PDB entry 3GTK | X-ray diffraction, 3.80 A resolution | chains B and R of the 13 polymer chains in the assembly

== Chain B ==
Name: DNA-directed RNA polymerase II subunit RPB2
Source organism: Saccharomyces cerevisiae
Notes: EC 2.7.7.6; fragment: DNA-directed RNA polymerase II 140 kDa polypeptide
UniProt: P08518 (RPB2_YEAST); numbering as in UniProt (aligned over 1-1224)
Amino-acid sequence (1224 residues; each row starts with the number of its first residue):
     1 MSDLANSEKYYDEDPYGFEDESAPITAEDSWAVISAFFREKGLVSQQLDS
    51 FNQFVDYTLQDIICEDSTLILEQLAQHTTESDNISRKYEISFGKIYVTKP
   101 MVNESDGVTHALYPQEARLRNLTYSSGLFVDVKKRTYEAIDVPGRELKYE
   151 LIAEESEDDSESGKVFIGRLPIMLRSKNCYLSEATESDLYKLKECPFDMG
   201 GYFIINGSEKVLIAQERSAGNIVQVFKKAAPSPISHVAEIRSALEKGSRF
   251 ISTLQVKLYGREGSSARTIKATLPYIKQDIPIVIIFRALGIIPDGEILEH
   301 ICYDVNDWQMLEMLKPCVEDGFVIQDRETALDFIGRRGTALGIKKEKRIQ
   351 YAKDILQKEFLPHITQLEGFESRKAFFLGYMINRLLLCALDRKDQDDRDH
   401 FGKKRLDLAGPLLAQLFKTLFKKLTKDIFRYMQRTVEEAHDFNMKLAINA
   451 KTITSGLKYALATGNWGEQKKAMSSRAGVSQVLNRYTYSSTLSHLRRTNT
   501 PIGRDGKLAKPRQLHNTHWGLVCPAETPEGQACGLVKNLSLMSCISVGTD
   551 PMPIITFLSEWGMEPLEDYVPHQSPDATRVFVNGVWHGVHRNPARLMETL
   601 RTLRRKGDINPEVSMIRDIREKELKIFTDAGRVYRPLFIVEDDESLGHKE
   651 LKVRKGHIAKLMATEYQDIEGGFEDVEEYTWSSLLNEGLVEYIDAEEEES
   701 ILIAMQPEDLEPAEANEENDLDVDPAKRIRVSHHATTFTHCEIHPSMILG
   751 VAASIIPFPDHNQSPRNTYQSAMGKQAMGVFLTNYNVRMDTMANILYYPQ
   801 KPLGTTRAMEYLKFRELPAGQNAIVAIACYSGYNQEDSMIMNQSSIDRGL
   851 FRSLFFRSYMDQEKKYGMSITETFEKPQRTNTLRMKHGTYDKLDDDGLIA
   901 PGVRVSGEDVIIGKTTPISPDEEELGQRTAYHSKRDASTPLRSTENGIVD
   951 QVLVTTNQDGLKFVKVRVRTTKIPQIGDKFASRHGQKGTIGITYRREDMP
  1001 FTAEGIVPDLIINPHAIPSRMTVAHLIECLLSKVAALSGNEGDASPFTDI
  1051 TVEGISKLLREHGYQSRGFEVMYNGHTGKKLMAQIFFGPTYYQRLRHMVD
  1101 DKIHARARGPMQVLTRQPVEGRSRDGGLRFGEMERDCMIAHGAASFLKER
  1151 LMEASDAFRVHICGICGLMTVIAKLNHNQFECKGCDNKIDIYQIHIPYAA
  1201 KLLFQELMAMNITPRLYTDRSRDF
Unresolved in the structure: 1-19, 135-163, 503-508, 920-932, 1221-1224
Metal / ion sites: Zn2+: Cys1163, Cys1166, Cys1182, Cys1185
From the paper describing this entry:
  - binding site for the 18-nt DNA/RNA hybrid strand (chain R): Glu529 to Gln531, Gln763, Arg766, Ser1019, Arg1020

== Chain R ==
Molecule: 18-nt DNA/RNA hybrid strand
Notes: fragment: RNA strand
Sequence (18 nucleotides; numbered 1 to 18; the number before each row is that of its first residue):
     1 AUCGAGAGGAUGCAGACG
Unresolved in the structure: 15-18

== Interface between chain B and chain R ==
Contacting residue pairs (23; chain B residue first):
  Lys471(B) - G4(R)  hydrogen bond to the sugar
  Gln481(B) - G6(R)  hydrogen bond to the phosphate
  Gln481(B) - A7(R)  sugar contact
  Glu529(B) - G9(R)  phosphate contact
  Glu529(B) - A10(R)  phosphate contact
  Glu529(B) - G12(R)  base contact
  Gly530(B) - G12(R)  base contact
  Gln531(B) - G8(R)  base contact
  Gln763(B) - C13(R)  phosphate contact
  Arg766(B) - C13(R)  salt bridge to the phosphate
  Tyr769(B) - G12(R)  sugar contact
  Tyr769(B) - C13(R)  hydrogen bond to the phosphate
  Gln776(B) - G8(R)  hydrogen bond to the phosphate
  Gln776(B) - G9(R)  hydrogen bond to the phosphate
  Lys979(B) - A10(R)  salt bridge to the phosphate
  Lys987(B) - A10(R)  salt bridge to the phosphate
  Lys987(B) - U11(R)  salt bridge to the phosphate
  Ser1019(B) - C13(R)  hydrogen bond to the phosphate
  Ser1019(B) - DA14(R)  hydrogen bond to the phosphate
  Arg1020(B) - DA14(R)  salt bridge to the phosphate
  His1097(B) - G8(R)  sugar contact
  His1097(B) - G9(R)  sugar contact
  Arg1124(B) - U2(R)  salt bridge to the phosphate
Other interface residues (no listed pair), chain B (22 interface residues in all): Arg476, Gly478, Pro528, Pro765, Ala772, Gln1112, Val1113
Other interface residues (no listed pair), chain R (14 interface residues in all): A1, C3, A5

== Summary ==
22 residues of chain B and 14 residues of chain R are in contact; the contacts include 7 hydrogen bonds and 6
salt bridges. Polar pairs include Lys471(B)-G4(R), Gln481(B)-G6(R) and Tyr769(B)-C13(R). The paper reports a
binding site for the 18-nt DNA/RNA hybrid strand (chain R) at Glu529(B), Gln763(B) and Arg766(B) among others.
Chain B is DNA-directed RNA polymerase II subunit RPB2 (Saccharomyces cerevisiae) and chain R is an 18-nt
DNA/RNA hybrid strand; the structure, Backtracked RNA polymerase II complex with 18mer RNA, was determined by
X-ray diffraction (same publication as 3GTG, 3GTJ, 3GTL, 3GTM, 3GTO, 3GTP and 3GTQ).
